Entry 2O7D (X-ray diffraction, 1.90 A resolution); this record covers chains C and D of the 4 polymer chains in the assembly.

== Chain C (and D) ==
Name: Putative histidine ammonia-lyase
Organism: Rhodobacter sphaeroides
Notes: EC 4.3.1.-; fragment: Tyrosine ammonia-lyase; chain D of this document is another copy of the same molecule, construct and numbering; everything in this record applies to it too
UniProt: Q3IWB0 (Q3IWB0_RHOS4); aligned to UniProt positions 1-523 over residues 1-523
Sequence (521 residues; each row starts with the number of its first residue; note: 2 numbers in that range are skipped by the numbering (no residue carries them; nothing is unmodelled there)):
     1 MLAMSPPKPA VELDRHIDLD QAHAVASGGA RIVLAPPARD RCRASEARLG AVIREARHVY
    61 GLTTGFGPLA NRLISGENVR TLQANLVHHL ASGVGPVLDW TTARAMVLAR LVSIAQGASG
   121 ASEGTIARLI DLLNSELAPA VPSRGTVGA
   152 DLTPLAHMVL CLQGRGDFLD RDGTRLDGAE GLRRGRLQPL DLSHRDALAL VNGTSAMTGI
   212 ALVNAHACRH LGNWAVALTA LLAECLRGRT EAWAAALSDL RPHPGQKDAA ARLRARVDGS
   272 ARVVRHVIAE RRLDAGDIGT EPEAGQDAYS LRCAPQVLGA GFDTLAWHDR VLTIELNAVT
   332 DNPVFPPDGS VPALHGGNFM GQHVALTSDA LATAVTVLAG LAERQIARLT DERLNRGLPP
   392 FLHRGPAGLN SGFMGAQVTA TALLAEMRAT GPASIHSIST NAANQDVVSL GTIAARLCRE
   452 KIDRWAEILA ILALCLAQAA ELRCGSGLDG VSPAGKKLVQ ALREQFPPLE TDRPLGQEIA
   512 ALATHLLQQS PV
Unresolved in the structure: 1-7
Covalently attached groups: covalent link Ala149-Asp152
Modified positions: Ala149 ({2-[(1S)-1-aminoethyl]-4-methylidene-5-oxo-4,5-dihydro-1H-imidazol-1-yl}acetic acid; MDO)
Ligand contacts:
  - caffeic acid (DHC), molecule 1: Tyr60, Phe66, Gly67, Leu86, His89, Leu90, Ala149, Leu153, Asn333, Phe350, Asn432, Asn435, Gln436
  - caffeic acid (DHC), molecule 2: Gln297, Tyr300, Arg303
  - caffeic acid (DHC), molecule 3: Met405, Gly406, Val409
UniProt features mapped onto this chain:
  - active site: Tyr60 (Proton donor/acceptor)
  - binding site (substrate): His89, Arg303, Asn432 to Gln436
  - cross-link: Ala149 (5-imidazolinone (Ala-Gly))
Reported in the primary citation:
  - binding site for caffeic acid: His89
  - specificity-determining residues: His89
  - catalytic residues: Tyr60 (citing earlier work)
  - mutagenesis - H89F: abolished catalytic activity on L-Tyr
  - mutagenesis - H89F (17-fold): increased catalytic activity on L-Phe
  - catalytic residues: Asn203 (proposed by the authors, not directly observed)

== How chain C and chain D interact ==
Residue-residue contacts - 133 pairs, chain C then chain D:
  Gly65(C) with Gly399(D)
  Phe66(C) with Met405(D)
  Leu69(C) with Pro391(D), hydrophobic; Asn401(D); Ser402(D)
  Arg72(C) with Glu383(D), salt bridge; Pro391(D)
  Ile74(C) with Leu400(D), hydrophobic
  Asn78(C) with Leu400(D)
  Leu82(C) with Gly399(D); Leu400(D), hydrophobic
  Asn85(C) with Leu400(D), hydrogen bond (side chain-backbone); Asn401(D); Asp503(D)
  His88(C) with Asp503(D), hydrogen bond (side chain-backbone); Arg504(D); Pro505(D)
  His89(C) with Ser402(D); Gly403(D); Met405(D); Gly406(D); Asp503(D)
  Ala91(C) with Pro505(D); Leu506(D), hydrogen bond (backbone-backbone); Gly507(D), hydrogen bond (backbone-backbone)
  Ser92(C) with Gly406(D), hydrogen bond (side chain-backbone); Ala407(D); Thr410(D), hydrogen bond; Gly507(D); Ile510(D)
  Gly93(C) with Gly507(D)
  Val94(C) with Leu414(D), hydrophobic; Glu458(D); Gly507(D); Ile510(D), hydrophobic
  Arg144(C) with Leu414(D); Glu417(D), salt bridge; Arg455(D)
  Gly145(C) with Thr410(D), hydrogen bond (backbone-side chain); Ala413(D)
  Thr146(C) with Ala413(D)
  Val147(C) with Val409(D), hydrophobic; Ala413(D)
  Leu161(C) with Pro505(D), hydrophobic
  Arg375(C) with Ile429(D); Ser430(D), hydrogen bond (side chain-backbone)
  Asp382(C) with Ala433(D)
  Glu383(C) with Arg72(D), salt bridge
  Pro391(C) with Leu69(D), hydrophobic; Arg72(D)
  Phe392(C) with Pro68(D), hydrophobic; Asn432(D); Ala433(D), hydrophobic
  Gly399(C) with Leu82(D)
  Leu400(C) with Ile74(D), hydrophobic; Asn78(D); Asn85(D), hydrogen bond (backbone-side chain)
  Asn401(C) with Leu69(D); Asn85(D), hydrogen bond
  Ser402(C) with Leu69(D); His89(D)
  Gly403(C) with His89(D)
  Met405(C) with Phe66(D); Pro68(D); His89(D); Asn432(D)
  Gly406(C) with His89(D); Ser92(D), hydrogen bond (backbone-side chain)
  Ala407(C) with Ser92(D)
  Gln408(C) with Thr431(D), hydrogen bond; Asn432(D), hydrogen bond (side chain-backbone)
  Val409(C) with Val147(D), hydrophobic; Thr431(D); Gln436(D)
  Thr410(C) with Ser92(D), hydrogen bond; Gly145(D), hydrogen bond (side chain-backbone)
  Thr412(C) with Ile429(D); Thr431(D), hydrogen bond
  Ala413(C) with Gly145(D); Thr146(D); Val147(D), hydrophobic; Ile444(D)
  Leu414(C) with Val94(D), hydrophobic; Arg144(D)
  Leu415(C) with Ile429(D), hydrophobic
  Ala416(C) with His427(D); Leu441(D), hydrophobic
  Glu417(C) with Arg144(D), salt bridge; Arg447(D), salt bridge
  Arg419(C) with His427(D), hydrogen bond (backbone-side chain); Ile429(D)
  Ala420(C) with Thr421(D); Gly422(D), hydrogen bond (backbone-backbone); His427(D); Leu448(D), hydrophobic
  Thr421(C) with Ala420(D); Thr421(D), hydrogen bond
  Gly422(C) with Ala420(D), hydrogen bond (backbone-backbone)
  His427(C) with Ala416(D); Arg419(D), hydrogen bond (side chain-backbone); Ala420(D)
  Ile429(C) with Arg375(D); Thr412(D); Leu415(D), hydrophobic; Arg419(D)
  Ser430(C) with Arg375(D), hydrogen bond (backbone-side chain)
  Thr431(C) with Gln408(D), hydrogen bond; Thr412(D), hydrogen bond
  Asn432(C) with Phe392(D); Met405(D); Gln408(D), hydrogen bond (backbone-side chain)
  Ala433(C) with Asp382(D); Phe392(D), hydrophobic
  Gln436(C) with Val409(D)
  Leu441(C) with Ala416(D), hydrophobic
  Ile444(C) with Ala413(D)
  Arg447(C) with Glu417(D), salt bridge
  Leu448(C) with Ala420(D), hydrophobic
  Arg455(C) with Arg144(D)
  Asp503(C) with Asn85(D); His88(D), hydrogen bond (backbone-side chain); His89(D)
  Arg504(C) with His88(D)
  Pro505(C) with His88(D); Ala91(D); Leu161(D), hydrophobic
  Leu506(C) with Ala91(D), hydrogen bond (backbone-backbone)
  Gly507(C) with Ala91(D), hydrogen bond (backbone-backbone); Ser92(D); Gly93(D); Val94(D)
  Ile510(C) with Ser92(D); Val94(D), hydrophobic
Also at the interface, not in a pair above, chain C (75 interface residues in all): Gly67, Pro68, Thr154, Glu374, Ala398, Pro423, Ala424, Ala434, Glu451, Glu458, Thr502, Ala511
Also at the interface, not in a pair above, chain D (75 interface residues in all): Gly65, Gly67, Thr81, Thr154, Glu374, Ala398, Pro423, Ala424, Glu451, Thr502, Ala511

== In short ==
Chain C and chain D each contribute 75 residues to their interface; the contacts include 28 hydrogen bonds and
6 salt bridges. Among the polar pairs are Arg72(C)-Glu383(D), Arg144(C)-Glu417(D) and Glu417(C)-Arg447(D).
Ligands of chain C: 3 copies of caffeic acid. The paper reports catalytic residues Tyr60(C) and Asn203(C);
H89F of chain C abolishes catalytic activity on L-Tyr.
Chain C and chain D are both Putative histidine ammonia-lyase (Rhodobacter sphaeroides); the structure,
Tyrosine ammonia-lyase from Rhodobacter sphaeroides, complexed with caffeate, was determined by X-ray
diffraction (same publication as 2O6Y, 2O78, 2O7B and 2O7F).
